PDB entry 6J6Q | electron microscopy, 3.70 A resolution | chains R and E of the 42 polymer chains in the assembly

[Chain R]
Protein: Pre-mRNA-splicing factor CWC2
From: Saccharomyces cerevisiae (strain ATCC 204508 / S288c)
UniProtKB: Q12046 (CWC2_YEAST); numbering as in UniProt (aligned over 1-339)
Amino-acid sequence (339 residues; row label = number of the first residue in the row):
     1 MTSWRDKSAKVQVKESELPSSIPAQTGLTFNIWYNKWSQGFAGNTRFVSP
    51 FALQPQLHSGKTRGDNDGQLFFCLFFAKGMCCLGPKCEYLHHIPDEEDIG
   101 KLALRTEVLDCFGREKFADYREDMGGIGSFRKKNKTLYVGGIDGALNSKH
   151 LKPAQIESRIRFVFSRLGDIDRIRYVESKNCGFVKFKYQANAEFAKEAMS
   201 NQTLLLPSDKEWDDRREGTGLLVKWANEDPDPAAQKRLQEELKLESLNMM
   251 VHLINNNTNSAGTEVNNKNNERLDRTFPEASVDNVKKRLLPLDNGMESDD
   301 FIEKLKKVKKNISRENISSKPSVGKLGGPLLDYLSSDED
Unresolved in the structure: 262-339
Curated features (UniProtKB/Swiss-Prot):
  - zinc finger: Asp-67 to Pro-94 (C3H1-type)
  - modified residue (Phosphoserine): Ser-335, Ser-336
  - mutagenesis: Cys-73 (C73Y: Inhibits cell growth), Gly-79 (G79D: No effect. Synthetic lethal when associated with CLF1 lacking a TPR domain), Cys-87 (C87H: Inhibits cell growth), Phe-186 (F186D: Inhibits cell growth)
Ion coordination: Zn2+: Cys-73, Cys-81, Cys-87, His-91

[Chain E]
Molecule: U6 snRNA
From: Saccharomyces cerevisiae S288c
Sequence (112 nucleotides; row label = number of the first residue in the row):
     1 GUUCGCGAAGUAACCCUUCGUGGACAUUUGGUCAAUUUGAAACAAUACAG
    51 AGAUGAUCAGCAGUUCCCCUGCAUAAGGAUGAACCGUUUUACAAAGAGAU
   101 UUAUUUCGUUUU
Unresolved in the structure: 104-112
Ion coordination: Mg2+ site 1: A59, G60; Mg2+ site 2 near C61 (its only coordinating residue here); Mg2+ site 3: U80 (shared with 1 residue of chain B); Mg2+ site 4 near G81 (its only coordinating residue here)
Reported in the primary citation:
  - Mg2+ coordination: A59, G60, G78, U80

[How chain R and chain E interact]
Pairs across the interface (46):
  Leu-18(R) with A35(E), base contact
  Pro-19(R) with U36(E), base contact
  Ser-20(R) with U36(E), base contact
  Ser-21(R) with U36(E), phosphate contact
  Asn-31(R) with A41(E), base contact
  Tyr-34(R) with A41(E), sugar contact
  Lys-36(R) with A41(E), phosphate contact
  Trp-37(R) with A41(E), base contact
  Ser-38(R) with A41(E), hydrogen bond to the base; A42(E), base contact; C43(E), base contact
  Phe-41(R) with A44(E), base contact
  Thr-45(R) with U37(E), base contact
  Arg-46(R) with U37(E), base contact
  Phe-47(R) with U36(E), base contact; U37(E), stacking on the base
  Ser-49(R) with U37(E), base contact
  Pro-50(R) with U36(E), base contact
  Phe-51(R) with U36(E), base contact
  Phe-72(R) with A34(E), hydrogen bond to the base
  Cys-73(R) with A34(E), base contact
  Leu-74(R) with A34(E), hydrogen bond to the base
  Phe-75(R) with A34(E), base contact; A35(E), stacking on the base
  Met-80(R) with A35(E), base contact; U36(E), base contact
  Cys-81(R) with A35(E), hydrogen bond to the base
  Cys-82(R) with A35(E), hydrogen bond to the base
  Tyr-89(R) with A34(E), base contact
  Phe-112(R) with A34(E), hydrogen bond to the base
  Phe-117(R) with G39(E), stacking on the base
  Asp-119(R) with G39(E), hydrogen bond to the base
  Tyr-120(R) with G39(E), base contact
  Arg-121(R) with U38(E), sugar contact; G39(E), hydrogen bond to the sugar; A40(E), hydrogen bond to the base
  Gly-125(R) with U38(E), base contact
  Gly-126(R) with U38(E), hydrogen bond to the base; G39(E), base contact
  Ile-127(R) with G39(E), hydrogen bond to the base
  Gly-128(R) with G39(E), hydrogen bond to the base
  Lys-196(R) with U38(E), hydrogen bond to the base
  Ser-200(R) with U38(E), base contact
  Asn-201(R) with U37(E), hydrogen bond to the base
  Leu-222(R) with U38(E), base contact
  Val-223(R) with U38(E), hydrogen bond to the base
Other interface residues (no listed pair), chain R (45 interface residues in all): Gln-39, Gly-40, Leu-83, Arg-114, Glu-115, Leu-221, Lys-224
Other interface residues (no listed pair), chain E (12 interface residues in all): C33

[In short]
The interface between chain R and chain E involves 45 residues on one side and 12 on the other, with 15
hydrogen bonds and 3 aromatic stacking contacts. Polar pairs include Ser-38(R)/A41(E), Phe-72(R)/A34(E) and
Leu-74(R)/A34(E). UniProt lists 4 mutagenesis sites on chain R. From the paper: Mg2+ coordination by A59(E),
G60(E) and G78(E) among others.
Chain R is Pre-mRNA-splicing factor CWC2 (Saccharomyces cerevisiae (strain ATCC 204508 / S288c)) and chain E
is U6 snRNA (Saccharomyces cerevisiae S288c); the structure, Cryo-EM structure of the yeast B*-b2 complex at
an average resolution of 3.7 angstrom, was determined by electron microscopy (same publication as 6J6G, 6J6H
and 6J6N).
